Entry 6ZIX (X-ray diffraction, 3.40 A resolution); this record covers chains B and A of the 4 polymer chains in the assembly.

# Chain B (and A)
Molecule: Transcriptional regulatory protein RcsB
Organism: Salmonella enterica subsp. enterica serovar Typhimurium
Notes: chain A of this document is another copy of the same molecule, construct and numbering; everything in this record applies to it too
Reference sequence: P58663 (RCSB_SALTY); residue numbers follow UniProt; this construct covers 1-216
Sequence (216 residues; numbered 1 to 216; the number before each row is that of its first residue):
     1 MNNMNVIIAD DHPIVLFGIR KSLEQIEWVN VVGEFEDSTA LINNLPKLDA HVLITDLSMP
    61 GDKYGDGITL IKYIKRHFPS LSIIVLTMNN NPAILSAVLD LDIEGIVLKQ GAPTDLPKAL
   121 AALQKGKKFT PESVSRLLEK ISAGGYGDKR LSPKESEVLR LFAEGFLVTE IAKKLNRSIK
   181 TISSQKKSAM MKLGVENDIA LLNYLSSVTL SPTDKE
Not modelled in the structure: 1, 144-146, 210-216 (chain A: 1, 127-131, 209-216)
Swiss-Prot annotation at these positions:
  - DNA-binding region: Val168 to Lys187 (H-T-H motif)
  - modified residue: Asp56 (4-aspartylphosphate)
Metal / ion sites: Mg2+: Asp11, Asp56, Ser58
Residues lining bound ligands: beryllium trifluoride (BEF): Asp10, His12, Val15, Asp56, Leu86, Thr87, Met88, Lys109
Reported in the primary citation:
  - self-association interface (contacts with another copy of this molecule); pairs are residue here / residue on that copy: Gly165-Asn197, Gly165-Ile199, Leu202-Leu202
  - Mg2+ coordination: Asp11
  - binding site for beryllium trifluoride: Asp56, Thr87
  - post-translational modification sites: Asp56 (citing earlier work)
  - mutagenesis - L108A: abolished catalytic activity
  - mutagenesis - L108F: decreased catalytic activity
  - mutagenesis - L108A: abolished binding to P1flhDC promoter sequence of 23 bp
  - mutagenesis - L108F: decreased binding to P1flhDC promoter sequence of 23 bp
  - mutagenesis - L108A, L108F: abolished signaling
  - mutagenesis - D56A: decreased signaling
  - binding site for P1flhDC promoter sequence of 23 bp: Lys154, Glu155, Thr169, Ile179, Lys180, Thr181, Ser183, Ser184
  - mutagenesis - M88A: decreased expression

# How chain B and chain A interact
Contacting residue pairs (29; chain B residue first):
  His12(B) - Met88(A)
  His12(B) - Lys109(A)
  His12(B) - Gln110(A)
  Pro13(B) - Lys109(A)
  Pro13(B) - Gln110(A)
  Pro13(B) - Gly111(A)
  Pro13(B) - Ala112(A)  hydrophobic
  Pro13(B) - Pro113(A)
  Ile14(B) - Gly18(A)
  Ile14(B) - Leu108(A)
  Ile14(B) - Lys109(A)
  Ile14(B) - Gly111(A)
  Ile14(B) - Pro113(A)  hydrophobic
  Val15(B) - Val15(A)  hydrophobic
  Gly18(B) - Gly18(A)
  Lys21(B) - Lys21(A)
  Met88(B) - His12(A)
  Met88(B) - Met88(A)  hydrophobic
  Lys109(B) - His12(A)
  Lys109(B) - Pro13(A)
  Lys109(B) - Ile14(A)
  Gln110(B) - His12(A)
  Gly111(B) - Pro13(A)
  Gly165(B) - Asn197(A)  hydrogen bond (backbone-side chain)
  Gly165(B) - Ile199(A)
  Asn197(B) - Gly165(A)  hydrogen bond (side chain-backbone)
  Ile199(B) - Phe162(A)
  Ile199(B) - Ala163(A)
  Ile199(B) - Gly165(A)
Also at the interface, not in a pair above, chain B (20 interface residues in all): Asp11, Phe17, Ala112, Pro113, Phe162, Ala163, Leu202
Also at the interface, not in a pair above, chain A (24 interface residues in all): Asp11, Phe17, Ile19, Leu86, Phe166, Leu202

# Summary
20 residues of chain B face 24 of chain A across their interface, with 2 hydrogen bonds. Its one
hydrogen-bonded contact is Gly165(B)-Asn197(A). The paper reports a binding site for P1flhDC promoter sequence
of 23 bp at Lys154(B), Glu155(B) and Thr169(B) among others; L108A and L108F of chain B abolish signaling; 4
substitutions were tested in all.
Both chains are Transcriptional regulatory protein RcsB (Salmonella enterica subsp. enterica serovar
Typhimurium). Entry 6ZIX (Structure of RcsB from Salmonella enterica serovar Typhimurium bound to promoter
P1flhDC in the presence of ...) was determined by X-ray diffraction together with 6ZII, 6ZIL and 6ZJ2 from the
same study.
